PDB entry 9B2A | electron microscopy, 3.82 A resolution | chains A and B of the 4 polymer chains in the assembly

== Chain A (and B) ==
Molecule: Transient receptor potential cation channel, subfamily M, member 3
From: Mus musculus
Notes: chain B of this document is another copy of the same molecule, construct and numbering; everything in this record applies to it too
Reference sequence: Q5F4S7 (Q5F4S7_MOUSE); residues 1-1709 here = UniProt positions 1-1709
Sequence (1739 residues; numbered 1 to 1739; the number before each row is that of its first residue):
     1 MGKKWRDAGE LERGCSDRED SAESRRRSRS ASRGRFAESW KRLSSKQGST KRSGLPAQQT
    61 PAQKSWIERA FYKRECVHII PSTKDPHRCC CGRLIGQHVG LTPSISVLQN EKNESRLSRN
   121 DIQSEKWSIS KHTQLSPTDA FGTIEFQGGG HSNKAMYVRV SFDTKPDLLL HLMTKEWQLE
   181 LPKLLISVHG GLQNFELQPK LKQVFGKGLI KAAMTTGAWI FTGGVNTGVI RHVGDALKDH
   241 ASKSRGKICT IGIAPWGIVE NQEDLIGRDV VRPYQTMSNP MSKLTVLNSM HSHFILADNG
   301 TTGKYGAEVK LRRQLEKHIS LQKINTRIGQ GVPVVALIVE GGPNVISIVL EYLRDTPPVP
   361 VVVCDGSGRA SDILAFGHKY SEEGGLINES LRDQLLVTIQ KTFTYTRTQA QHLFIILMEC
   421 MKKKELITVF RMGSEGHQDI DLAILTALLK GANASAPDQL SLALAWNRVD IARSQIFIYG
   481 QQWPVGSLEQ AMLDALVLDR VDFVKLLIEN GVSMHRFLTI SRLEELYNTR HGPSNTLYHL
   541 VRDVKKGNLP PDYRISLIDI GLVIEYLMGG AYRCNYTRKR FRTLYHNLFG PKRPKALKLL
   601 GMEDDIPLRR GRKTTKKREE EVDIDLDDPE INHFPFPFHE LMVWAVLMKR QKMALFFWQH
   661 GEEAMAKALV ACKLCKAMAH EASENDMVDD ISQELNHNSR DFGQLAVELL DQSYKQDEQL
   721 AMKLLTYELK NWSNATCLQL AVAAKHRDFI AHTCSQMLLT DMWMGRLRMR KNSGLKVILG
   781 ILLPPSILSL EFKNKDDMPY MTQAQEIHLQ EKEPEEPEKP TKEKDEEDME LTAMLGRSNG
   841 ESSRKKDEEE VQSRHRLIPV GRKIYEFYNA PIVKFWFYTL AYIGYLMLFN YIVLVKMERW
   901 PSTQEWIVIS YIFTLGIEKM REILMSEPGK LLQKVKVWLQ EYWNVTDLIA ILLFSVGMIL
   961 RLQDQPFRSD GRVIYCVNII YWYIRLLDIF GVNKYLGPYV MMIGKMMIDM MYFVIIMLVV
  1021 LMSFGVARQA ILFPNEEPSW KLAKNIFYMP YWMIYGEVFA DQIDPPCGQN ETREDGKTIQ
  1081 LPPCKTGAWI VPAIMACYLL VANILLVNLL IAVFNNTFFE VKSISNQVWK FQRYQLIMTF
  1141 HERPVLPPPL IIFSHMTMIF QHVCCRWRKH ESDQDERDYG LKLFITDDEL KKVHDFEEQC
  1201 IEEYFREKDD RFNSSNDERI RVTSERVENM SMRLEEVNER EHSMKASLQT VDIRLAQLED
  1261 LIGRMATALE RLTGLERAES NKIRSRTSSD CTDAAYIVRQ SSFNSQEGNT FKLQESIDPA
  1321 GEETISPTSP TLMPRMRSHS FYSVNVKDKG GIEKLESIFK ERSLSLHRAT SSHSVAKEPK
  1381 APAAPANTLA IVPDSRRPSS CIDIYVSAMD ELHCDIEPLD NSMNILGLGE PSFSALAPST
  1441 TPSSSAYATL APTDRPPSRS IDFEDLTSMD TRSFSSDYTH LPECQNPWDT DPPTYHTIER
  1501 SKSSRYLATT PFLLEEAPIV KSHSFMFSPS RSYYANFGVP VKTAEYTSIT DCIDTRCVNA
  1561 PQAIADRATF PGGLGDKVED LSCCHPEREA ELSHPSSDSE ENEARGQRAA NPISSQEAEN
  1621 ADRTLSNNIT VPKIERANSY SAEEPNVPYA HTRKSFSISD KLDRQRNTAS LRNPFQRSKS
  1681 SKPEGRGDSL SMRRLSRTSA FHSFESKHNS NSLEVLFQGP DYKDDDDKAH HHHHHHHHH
Unresolved in the structure: 1-154, 158-164, 180-183, 191-202, 244-245, 267-290, 295-307, 324-333, 341-344, 381-389, 399-408, 433-439, 454, 534-535, 546-549, 588-630, 683-689, 795-860, 1060-1084, 1163-1186, 1246-1739
Construct notes: expression tag (1710-1739)
Residues lining bound ligands:
  - 6OU ([(2R)-1-[2-azanylethoxy(oxidanyl)phosphoryl]oxy-3-hexadecanoyloxy-propan-2-yl] (Z)-octadec-9-enoate), molecule 1: Tyr942, Trp943, Ile984, Leu987, Val1000, Ile1003, Met1007, Met1010
  - 6OU, molecule 2: Tyr1098, Val1101, Leu1105
  - A1AIB ((2S)-2-(3,4-dihydroquinolin-1(2H)-yl)-N-(5-methyl-1,2-oxazol-3-yl)-2-phenylacetamide): Tyr878, Thr879, Tyr882, Tyr911, Leu915, Glu918, Lys919, Glu922, Trp982, Arg985, Leu986, Ile989, Phe1140, Arg1143, Pro1148
  - Pregnenolone sulfate (A8W), molecule 1: Met887, Asn890, Tyr891, Leu894
  - Pregnenolone sulfate (A8W), molecule 2: Met1022, Pro1038, Ser1039, Trp1040, Ile1046

== How chain A and chain B interact ==
Pairs across the interface (51):
  Asn890(A) - Val1026(B)
  Val893(A) - Ala1030(B)  hydrophobic
  Leu894(A) - Val1026(B)
  Leu894(A) - Gln1029(B)
  Leu894(A) - Ala1030(B)
  Leu894(A) - Leu1042(B)  hydrophobic
  Val895(A) - Pro1034(B)
  Val895(A) - Glu1036(B)  hydrogen bond (backbone-backbone)
  Val895(A) - Glu1037(B)
  Val895(A) - Pro1038(B)
  Lys896(A) - Glu1036(B)
  Arg972(A) - Ala1030(B)  hydrogen bond (side chain-backbone)
  Val973(A) - Ile1031(B)  hydrophobic
  Cys976(A) - Ala1027(B)
  Cys976(A) - Ala1030(B)  hydrophobic
  Cys976(A) - Ile1031(B)  hydrophobic
  Ile980(A) - Phe1024(B)  hydrophobic
  Ile980(A) - Met1095(B)  hydrophobic
  Tyr983(A) - Val1019(B)
  Tyr983(A) - Met1022(B)
  Tyr983(A) - Ser1023(B)
  Phe990(A) - Ile1015(B)  hydrophobic
  Phe990(A) - Val1019(B)  hydrophobic
  Tyr995(A) - Tyr1012(B)  hydrophobic
  Tyr999(A) - Asp1009(B)  hydrogen bond
  Tyr999(A) - Ile1016(B)  hydrophobic
  Tyr999(A) - Val1113(B)
  Met1002(A) - Leu1109(B)  hydrophobic
  Lys1044(A) - Phe1059(B)
  Phe1047(A) - Phe1059(B)
  Tyr1048(A) - Tyr1055(B)  hydrogen bond (backbone-side chain)
  Tyr1048(A) - Phe1059(B)  hydrophobic
  Met1049(A) - Tyr1055(B)
  Leu1110(A) - Asn1108(B)
  Ile1111(A) - Asn1108(B)
  Asn1115(A) - Ala1112(B)
  Asn1115(A) - Asn1115(B)
  Phe1118(A) - Ala1112(B)  hydrophobic
  Phe1118(A) - Val1113(B)  hydrophobic
  Phe1118(A) - Asn1116(B)
  Lys1122(A) - Asn1116(B)
  Asn1216(A) - Asp1217(B)
  Arg1219(A) - Arg1221(B)
  Ile1220(A) - Ile1220(B)  hydrophobic
  Thr1223(A) - Ser1224(B)  hydrogen bond
  Thr1223(A) - Val1227(B)
  Arg1226(A) - Val1227(B)
  Arg1226(A) - Glu1228(B)
  Val1227(A) - Val1227(B)  hydrophobic
  Met1230(A) - Ser1231(B)
  Arg1240(A) - Glu1241(B)
Interface residues without a listed pair, chain A (39 interface residues in all): Ile979, Asn993, Leu996, Met1010, Phe1114, Phe1119, Glu1241, Met1244
Interface residues without a listed pair, chain B (39 interface residues in all): Phe1013, Asn1035, Val1101, Leu1105

== Overview ==
The chain A/chain B interface involves 39 residues from each chain, with 5 hydrogen bonds. Polar pairs include
Arg972(A)-Ala1030(B), Tyr999(A)-Asp1009(B) and Tyr1048(A)-Tyr1055(B). Bound to chain A: compound A1AIB,
compound 6OU and Pregnenolone sulfate.
Both chains are Transient receptor potential cation channel, subfamily M, member 3 (Mus musculus). Entry 9B2A
(Cryo-EM structure of the mouse TRPM3 alpha 2 channel in complex with the neurosteroid pregnenolone sulfate
...) was determined by electron microscopy together with 9B28 and 9B29 from the same study.
